8JB0 - chains F and R of the 24 polymer chains in the assembly; structure by electron microscopy, 4.20 A resolution (low resolution: residue-level contacts below are approximate; hydrogen-bond / salt-bridge calls are withheld).

# Chain F (and R)
Name: Bacterioferritin
Source organism: Streptomyces coelicolor
Notes: EC 1.16.3.1; chain R of this document is another copy of the same molecule, construct and numbering; everything in this record applies to it too
UniProtKB: Q9S2N0 (BFR_STRCO); numbering as in UniProt (aligned over 1-167)
Chain sequence (167 residues; row label = number of the first residue in the row):
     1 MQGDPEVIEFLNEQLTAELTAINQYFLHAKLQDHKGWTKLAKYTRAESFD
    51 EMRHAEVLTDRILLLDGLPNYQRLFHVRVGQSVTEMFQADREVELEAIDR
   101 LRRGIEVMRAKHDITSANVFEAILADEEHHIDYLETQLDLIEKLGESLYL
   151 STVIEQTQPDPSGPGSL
Disordered / not traced: 162-167 (chain R: 158-167)
From the paper describing this entry:
  - mutagenesis - K42A: decreased binding to Fe ion

# Interface between chain F and chain R
Pairs across the interface (11):
  H34(F) with D132(R); T136(R)
  K35(F) with D139(R)
  W37(F) with L140(R)
  E146(F) with K143(R)
  S147(F) with K143(R); L144(R)
  L150(F) with K143(R)
  S151(F) with T152(R)
  I154(F) with L140(R)
  T157(F) with E155(R)
Other interface residues (no listed pair), chain F (12 interface residues in all): L148, E155, Q156
Other interface residues (no listed pair), chain R (13 interface residues in all): K39, Y43, Y133, L148, V153

# Summary
The interface between chain F and chain R involves 12 residues on one side and 13 on the other. From the
paper: K42A of chain F reduces binding to Fe ion.
Both chains are Bacterioferritin (Streptomyces coelicolor). Entry 8JB0 (Cryo-EM structure of Holo form of
ScBfr in C1 symmetry) was determined by electron microscopy (same publication as 8JAX, 7Y6F, 7Y6G, 7Y6P and
5XX9).
